5L66 - chains F and G of the 28 polymer chains in the assembly; structure by X-ray diffraction, 2.80 A resolution.

# Chain F
Molecule: Probable proteasome subunit alpha type-7
Source organism: Saccharomyces cerevisiae (strain ATCC 204508 / S288c)
Notes: EC 3.4.25.1
UniProt: P21242 (PSA7_YEAST); residues -3 to 284 here correspond to UniProt positions 1-288 (UniProt number = residue number + 4)
Sequence (288 residues; each row starts with the number of its first residue; numbers below 1 keep their minus sign (Met-3 is residue -3)):
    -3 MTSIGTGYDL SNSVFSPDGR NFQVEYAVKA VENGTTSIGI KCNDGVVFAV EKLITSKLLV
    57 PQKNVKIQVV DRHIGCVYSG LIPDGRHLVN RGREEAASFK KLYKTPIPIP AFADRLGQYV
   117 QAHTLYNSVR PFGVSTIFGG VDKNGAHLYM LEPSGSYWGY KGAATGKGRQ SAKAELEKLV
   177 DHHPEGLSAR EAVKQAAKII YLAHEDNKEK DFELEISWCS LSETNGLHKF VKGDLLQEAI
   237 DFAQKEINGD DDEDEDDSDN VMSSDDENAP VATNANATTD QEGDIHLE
Not modelled in the structure: -3 to 1, 245-284
Curated features (UniProtKB/Swiss-Prot):
  - modified residue: Thr-2 (N-acetylthreonine)

# Chain G
Molecule: Proteasome subunit alpha type-1
Source organism: Saccharomyces cerevisiae (strain ATCC 204508 / S288c)
Notes: EC 3.4.25.1
UniProt: P21243 (PSA1_YEAST); residues -8 to 243 here correspond to UniProt positions 1-252 (UniProt number = residue number + 9)
Sequence (252 residues; each row starts with the number of its first residue; numbers below 1 keep their minus sign (Met-8 is residue -8)):
    -8 MSGAAAASAA GYDRHITIFS PEGRLYQVEY AFKATNQTNI NSLAVRGKDC TVVISQKKVP
    52 DKLLDPTTVS YIFCISRTIG MVVNGPIPDA RNAALRAKAE AAEFRYKYGY DMPCDVLAKR
   112 MANLSQIYTQ RAYMRPLGVI LTFVSVDEEL GPSIYKTDPA GYYVGYKATA TGPKQQEITT
   172 NLENHFKKSK IDHINEESWE KVVEFAITHM IDALGTEFSK NDLEVGVATK DKFFTLSAEN
   232 IEERLVAIAE QD
Not modelled in the structure: -8 to 1, 243
Ion coordination: Mg2+: Thr8, Tyr119, Arg122, Met125

# How chain F and chain G interact
Residue-residue contacts (61; chain F residue first):
  Thr2(F) with His6(G)
  Gly3(F) with His6(G)
  Tyr4(F) with Arg5(G); His6(G); Tyr21(G)
  Ser9(F) with Arg126(G)
  Val10(F) with His6(G); Gln18(G)
  Phe11(F) with Gln18(G), hydrogen bond (backbone-side chain); Tyr21(G); Ala22(G), hydrophobic; Ala25(G), hydrophobic; Arg126(G); Pro127(G)
  Ser12(F) with Tyr21(G)
  Pro13(F) with Tyr21(G), hydrophobic; Lys24(G), hydrogen bond (backbone-side chain)
  Asp14(F) with Lys24(G)
  Gly15(F) with Tyr21(G); Ala25(G)
  Lys37(F) with Asp56(G), salt bridge
  Asp110(F) with Arg82(G)
  Gln114(F) with Arg82(G), hydrogen bond (side chain-backbone); Asn83(G); Leu86(G)
  Gln117(F) with Pro79(G); Asp80(G); Asn83(G), hydrogen bond; Arg126(G)
  Thr120(F) with Arg126(G), hydrogen bond (backbone-side chain)
  Leu121(F) with Tyr124(G); Arg126(G)
  Tyr122(F) with Tyr124(G); Met125(G), hydrophobic
  Ser150(F) with Pro79(G)
  Gly151(F) with Pro79(G)
  Ser152(F) with Ile78(G); Pro79(G)
  Tyr153(F) with Arg82(G), hydrogen bond (backbone-side chain)
  Trp154(F) with Leu55(G), hydrophobic; Thr59(G); Val60(G), hydrophobic; Ser61(G); Tyr62(G); Ile78(G), hydrophobic; Arg82(G)
  Gly155(F) with Leu55(G); Asp56(G), hydrogen bond (backbone-backbone); Thr59(G), hydrogen bond (backbone-side chain)
  Tyr156(F) with Leu54(G); Leu55(G); Asp56(G)
  Lys157(F) with Lys53(G); Leu54(G), hydrogen bond (backbone-backbone); Leu55(G)
  Gly158(F) with Leu54(G)
  Leu172(F) with Leu54(G), hydrophobic
  Glu173(F) with Lys53(G); Leu54(G)
  Val176(F) with Leu54(G), hydrophobic
  Asp177(F) with Lys53(G), salt bridge
Interface residues without a listed pair, chain F (32 interface residues in all): Tyr145, Lys169
Interface residues without a listed pair, chain G (29 interface residues in all): Asp52, Pro57, Leu128, Gly129

# Overview
32 residues of chain F and 29 residues of chain G are in contact; the contacts include 9 hydrogen bonds and 2
salt bridges. Among the polar pairs are Lys37(F)-Asp56(G), Asp177(F)-Lys53(G) and Phe11(F)-Gln18(G). Thr8(G),
Tyr119(G), Arg122(G) and Met125(G) form the Mg2+ site.
Chain F is Probable proteasome subunit alpha type-7 and chain G is Proteasome subunit alpha type-1, both from
Saccharomyces cerevisiae (strain ATCC 204508 / S288c); the structure, Yeast 20S proteasome with mouse beta5i
(1-138) and mouse beta6 (97-111; 118-133) in complex with bortezomib, was determined by X-ray diffraction
together with 5L52, 5L54, 5L55, 5L5A, 5L5B, 5L5D and 30 further entries from the same study.
